3IND - chain A; structure by X-ray diffraction, 2.25 A resolution.

[Chain A]
Molecule: Beta-secretase 1
From: Homo sapiens
Notes: EC 3.4.23.46; fragment: catalytic domain
Reference sequence: P56817 (BACE1_HUMAN); residues 47-455 here correspond to UniProt positions 46-454 (UniProt number = residue number - 1)
Sequence (415 residues; each row starts with the number of its first residue):
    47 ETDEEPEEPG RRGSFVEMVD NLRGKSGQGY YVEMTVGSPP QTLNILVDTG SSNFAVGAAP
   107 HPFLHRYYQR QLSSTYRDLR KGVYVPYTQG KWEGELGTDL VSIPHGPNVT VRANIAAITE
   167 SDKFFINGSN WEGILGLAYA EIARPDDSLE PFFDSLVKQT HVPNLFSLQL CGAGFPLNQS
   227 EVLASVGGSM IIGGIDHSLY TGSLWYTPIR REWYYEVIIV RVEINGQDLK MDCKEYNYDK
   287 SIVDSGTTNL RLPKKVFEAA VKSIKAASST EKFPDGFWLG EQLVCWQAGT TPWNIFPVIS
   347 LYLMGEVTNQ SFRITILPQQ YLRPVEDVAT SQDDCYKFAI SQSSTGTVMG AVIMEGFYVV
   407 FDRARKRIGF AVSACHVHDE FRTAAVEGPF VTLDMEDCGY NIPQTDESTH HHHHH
Not modelled in the structure: 47-59, 222-227, 371-380, 440-442, 449-461
Differences from the reference sequence: expression tag (456-461)
Curated features (UniProtKB/Swiss-Prot):
  - active site: Asp94, Asp290
  - modified residue (N6-acetyllysine): Lys127, Lys276, Lys280, Lys286, Lys300, Lys301, Lys308
  - glycosylation (N-linked (GlcNAc...) asparagine): Asn154, Asn173, Asn224, Asn355
Disulfides: Cys217-Cys421, Cys279-Cys444, Cys331-Cys381
Small-molecule neighbours: 593 ((5S)-2-amino-3-methyl-5-phenyl-5-[(3S,5S,7S)-tricyclo[3.3.1.1~3,7~]dec-1-yl]-3,5-dihydro-4H-imidazol-4-one): Leu92, Asp94, Gly96, Ser97, Val131, Tyr133, Trp138, Phe170, Trp177, Ile180, Asp290, Gly292, Thr293

[Overview]
Bound to chain A: compound 593. Curated annotation (UniProt) lists active-site residues Asp94 and Asp290.
Chain A is Beta-secretase 1 (Homo sapiens); the structure, Bace1 with the aminohydantoin Compound 29, was
determined by X-ray diffraction (same publication as 3INE, 3INF and 3INH).
